Entry 7AYY (X-ray diffraction, 2.00 A resolution); this record covers chain AAA.

Chain AAA:
Protein: N-glycosylase/DNA lyase
Source organism: Homo sapiens
Notes: EC 3.2.2.-, 4.2.99.18
Reference sequence: O15527 (OGG1_HUMAN); numbering as in UniProt (aligned over 11-327)
Sequence (337 residues; each row starts with the number of its first residue; numbers below 1 keep their minus sign (Met-9 is residue -9)):
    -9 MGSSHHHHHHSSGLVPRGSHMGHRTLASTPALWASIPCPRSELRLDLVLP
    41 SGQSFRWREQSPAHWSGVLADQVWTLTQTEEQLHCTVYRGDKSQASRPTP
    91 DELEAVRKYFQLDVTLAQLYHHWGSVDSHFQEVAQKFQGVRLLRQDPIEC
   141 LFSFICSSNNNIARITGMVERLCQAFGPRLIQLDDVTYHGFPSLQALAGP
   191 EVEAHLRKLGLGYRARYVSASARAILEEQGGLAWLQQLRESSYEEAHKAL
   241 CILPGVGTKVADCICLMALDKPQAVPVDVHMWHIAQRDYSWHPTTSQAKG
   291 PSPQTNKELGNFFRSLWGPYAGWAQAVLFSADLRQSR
Not modelled in the structure: -9 to 10, 80-82, 285-290, 325-327
Differences from the reference sequence: initiating methionine (-9); expression tag (-8 to 10)
Curated features (UniProtKB/Swiss-Prot):
  - active site: Lys249 (Schiff-base intermediate with DNA)
  - binding site (DNA): Asn149, Arg154, Arg204, His270, Gln287
  - binding site (8-oxoguanine): Pro266, Asp268, Gln315, Phe319
  - natural variant: Gly12 (G12E: Found in a kidney cancer sample), Arg46 (R46Q: Found in a clear cell renal cell carcinoma sample), Ala85 (A85S: Found in a lung cancer sample), Arg131 (R131Q: Found in a lung cancer sample), Arg154 (R154H: Found in a gastric cancer sample), Ser232 (S232T: Found in a kidney cancer sample)
  - mutagenesis: Lys249 (K249Q: Loss of activity), Asp268 (D268E/Q: No effect on activity; D268N: Decreases activity about 65-fold)
Residues lining bound ligands: th10785 (SEQ; N-cyclohexyl-2-cyclopropyl-quinazolin-4-amine): Ser41, Gly42, Gln43, Phe45, Leu132, Phe144, Asn150, Ile152, Ile155, Leu256, Met257, Pro266, Asp268, His270, Met271, Gly312, Gln315, Ala316, Phe319

Summary:
Ligands of chain AAA: th10785. UniProt lists active-site residue Lys249, 5 DNA-binding residues, 4 residues
binding 8-oxoguanine and 2 mutagenesis sites.
Chain AAA is N-glycosylase/DNA lyase (Homo sapiens); the structure, Structure of the human 8-oxoguanine DNA
Glycosylase hOGG1 in complex with activator TH10785, was determined by X-ray diffraction (same publication as
7AYZ and 7AZ0).
